Entry 1PB8 (X-ray diffraction, 1.45 A resolution); this record covers chain A.

# Chain A
Molecule: N-methyl-D-aspartate Receptor Subunit 1
Source organism: Rattus norvegicus
Notes: fragment: Ligand Binding Core
UniProt: P35439 (NMDZ1_RAT); the construct has insertions or renumbered stretches relative to UniProt, so the offset changes along the chain: 2-152 = UniProt 394-544; 155-292 = UniProt 663-800
Amino-acid sequence (292 residues; row label = number of the first residue in the row):
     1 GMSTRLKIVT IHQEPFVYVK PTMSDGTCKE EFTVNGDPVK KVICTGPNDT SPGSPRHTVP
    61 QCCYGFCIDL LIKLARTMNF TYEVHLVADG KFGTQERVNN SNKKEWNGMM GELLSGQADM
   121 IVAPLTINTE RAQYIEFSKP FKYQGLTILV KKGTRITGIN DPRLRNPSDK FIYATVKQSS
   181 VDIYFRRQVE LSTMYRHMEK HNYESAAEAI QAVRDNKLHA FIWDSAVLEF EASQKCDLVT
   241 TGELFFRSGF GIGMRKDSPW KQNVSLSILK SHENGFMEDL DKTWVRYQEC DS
Disordered / not traced: 1-3, 49-55
Sequence notes: cloning artifact (1)
Curated features (UniProtKB/Swiss-Prot):
  - binding site (glycine): Pro124, Thr126, Arg131, Ser180, Asp224
  - glycosylation (N-linked (GlcNAc...) asparagine): Asn48, Asn79, Asn99, Asn166, Asn263
Disulfides: Cys28-Cys62, Cys44-Cys63, Cys236-Cys290
Ligand contacts: D-serine (DSN): Phe92, Pro124, Leu125, Thr126, Arg131, Ser179, Ser180, Val181, Trp223, Asp224, Phe250
What the authors report for this chain:
  - specificity-determining residues: Phe92
  - binding site for D-serine: Thr126, Arg131, Ser180, Asp224
  - conformationally variable residues (side-chain flip): Ser180
  - mutagenesis - Q13K (14 230-fold), D224E (4200-fold), D224N: decreased signaling in response to glycine (citing earlier work)
  - mutagenesis - A206L: decreased binding to glycine (citing earlier work)
  - mutagenesis - A206L: unchanged binding to DCKA (citing earlier work)
  - mutagenesis - C236A/C290A (6-fold): increased signaling in response to NMDA (citing earlier work)
  - mutagenesis - C28A/C44A (15-fold): decreased signaling in response to glutamate and glycine (citing earlier work)
  - mutagenesis - C28A, C44A, C62A/C63A: unchanged signaling (citing earlier work)

# Overview
Ligands of chain A: D-serine. From UniProt: 5 glycine-binding residues. From the paper: a binding site for
D-serine at Thr126, Arg131 and Ser180 among others; Q13K, D224E and D224N reduce signaling in response to
glycine; 9 substitutions were tested in all.
Chain A is N-methyl-D-aspartate Receptor Subunit 1 (Rattus norvegicus); the structure, Crystal structure of
the NR1 ligand binding core in complex with D-serine at 1.45 angstroms resolution, was determined by X-ray
diffraction (same publication as 1PBQ, 1PB7 and 1PB9).
